6V1M - chain A; structure by X-ray diffraction, 1.05 A resolution.

Chain A:
Protein: Metallo-beta-lactamase type 2
Source organism: Klebsiella pneumoniae
Notes: EC 3.5.2.6
UniProt: C7C422 (BLAN1_KLEPN); residues 42-270 here = UniProt positions 42-270
Chain sequence (233 residues; numbered 38 to 270; the number before each row is that of its first residue):
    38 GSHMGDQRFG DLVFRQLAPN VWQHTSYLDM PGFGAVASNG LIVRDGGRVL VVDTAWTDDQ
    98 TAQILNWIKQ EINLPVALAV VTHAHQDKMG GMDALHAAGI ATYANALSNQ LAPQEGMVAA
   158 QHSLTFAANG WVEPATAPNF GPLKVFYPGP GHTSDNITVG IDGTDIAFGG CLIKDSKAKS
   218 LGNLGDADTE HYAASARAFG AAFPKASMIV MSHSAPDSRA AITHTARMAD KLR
Unresolved in the structure: 38-41
Construct notes: expression tag (38-41)
Bound ions: Zn2+ site 1: His-120, His-122, His-189 (together with QNA); Zn2+ site 2: Asp-124, Cys-208, His-250 (together with QNA)
Ligand contacts: QNA ((1AR,7BS)-5-fluoranyl-2,2-bis(oxidanyl)-1A,7B-dihydro-1H-cyclopropa[c][1,2]benzoxaborinine-4-carboxylic acid): Met-67, Phe-70, Trp-93, His-120, His-122, Asp-124, His-189, Cys-208, Lys-211, Leu-218, Gly-219, Asn-220, His-250
Swiss-Prot annotation at these positions:
  - binding site (Zn(2+)): His-120, His-122, Asp-124, His-189, Cys-208, His-250
  - binding site (substrate): Lys-211, Asn-220

Overview:
Bound to chain A: compound QNA. His-120, His-122 and His-189 form the Zn2+ site 1. The Zn2+ site 2 is built by
Asp-124, Cys-208 and His-250. Curated annotation (UniProt) lists 6 Zn2+-binding residues and substrate-binding
residues Lys-211 and Asn-220.
Chain A is Metallo-beta-lactamase type 2 (Klebsiella pneumoniae); the structure, Structure of NDM-1 bound to
QPX7728 at 1.05 A, was determined by X-ray diffraction together with 6V1J, 6V1O and 6V1P from the same study.
